3DY4 - chains A and B of the 28 polymer chains in the assembly; structure by X-ray diffraction, 2.80 A resolution.

[Chain A]
Protein: Proteasome component Y7
From: Saccharomyces cerevisiae
Notes: EC 3.4.25.1
UniProt: P23639 (PSA2_YEAST); the construct lacks a stretch of the UniProt sequence and is renumbered around it, so the offset changes along the chain: 4-102 = UniProt 1-99; 103-147 = UniProt 101-145; 148-200 = UniProt 147-199; 202-209 = UniProt 200-207; 2 more segments
Chain sequence (250 residues; numbered 4 to 236 plus 18 insertion-coded residues; 1 number in that range is skipped by the numbering (no residue carries it; nothing is unmodelled there); the number before each row is that of its first residue; a row labelled like 21A-21B holds insertion residues (21A, then the next letters in order)):
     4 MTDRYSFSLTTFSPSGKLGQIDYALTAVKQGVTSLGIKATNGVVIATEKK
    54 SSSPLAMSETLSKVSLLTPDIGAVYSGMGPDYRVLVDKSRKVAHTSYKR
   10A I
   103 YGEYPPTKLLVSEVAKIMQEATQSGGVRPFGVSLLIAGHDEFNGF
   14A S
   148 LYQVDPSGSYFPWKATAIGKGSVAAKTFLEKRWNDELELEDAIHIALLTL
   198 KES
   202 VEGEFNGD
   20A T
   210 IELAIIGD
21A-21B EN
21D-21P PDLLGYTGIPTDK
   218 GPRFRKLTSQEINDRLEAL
Swiss-Prot annotation at these positions:
  - cross-link: Lys110 (Glycyl lysine isopeptide (Lys-Gly) (interchain with G-Cter in ubiquitin))

[Chain B]
Protein: Proteasome component Y13
From: Saccharomyces cerevisiae
Notes: EC 3.4.25.1
UniProt: P23638 (PSA4_YEAST); the construct lacks a stretch of the UniProt sequence and is renumbered around it, so the offset changes along the chain: 4-63 = UniProt 2-61; 64-144 = UniProt 63-143; 145-200 = UniProt 145-200; 202-204 = UniProt 201-203; 2 more segments
Chain sequence (244 residues; row label = number of the first residue in the row; note: 1 number in that range is skipped by the numbering (no residue carries it; nothing is unmodelled there); a row labelled like 20A-20B holds insertion residues (20A, then the next letters in order)):
     4 GSRRYDSRTTIFSPEGRLYQVEYALESISHAGTAIGIMASDGIVLAAERK
    54 VTSTLLEQDT
   63A S
    64 TEKLYKLNDKIAVAVAGLTADAEILINTARIHAQNYLKTYNEDIPVEILV
   114 RRLSDIKQGYTQHGGLRPFGVSFIYAGYDDR
   14A Y
   145 GYQLYTSNPSGNYTGWKAISVGANTSAAQTLLQMDYKDDMKVDDAIELAL
   195 KTLSKT
   202 TDS
20A-20B SA
   205 LTYDRLEFATIR
21A-21B KG
   217 AN
21C-21D DG
   219 E
   21E V
   220 YQKIFKPQEIKDILVKTGIT
Swiss-Prot annotation at these positions:
  - cross-link (Glycyl lysine isopeptide (Lys-Gly)): Lys101 (interchain with G-Cter in ubiquitin), Lys199 (interchain with G-Cter in ubiquitin), Lys225 (interchain with G-Cter in ubiquitin)

[How chain A and chain B interact]
Residue-residue contacts - 67 pairs, chain A then chain B:
  Arg7(A) - Ser5(B)
  Tyr8(A) - Ser5(B)
  Tyr8(A) - Tyr8(B)
  Ser9(A) - Gly127(B)
  Ser9(A) - Leu129(B)
  Phe10(A) - Ser5(B)
  Phe10(A) - Tyr8(B)
  Phe10(A) - Asp9(B)
  Phe10(A) - Gly128(B)
  Ser11(A) - Ser10(B)
  Ser11(A) - Gly128(B)  hydrogen bond (backbone-backbone)
  Ser11(A) - Leu129(B)
  Ser11(A) - Arg130(B)  hydrogen bond (side chain-backbone)
  Thr13(A) - Arg130(B)
  Thr14(A) - Ser10(B)
  Thr14(A) - Thr12(B)
  Thr14(A) - Gln23(B)
  Phe15(A) - Gln23(B)  hydrogen bond (backbone-side chain)
  Phe15(A) - Tyr26(B)
  Phe15(A) - Ala27(B)  hydrophobic
  Phe15(A) - Ser30(B)
  Phe15(A) - Arg130(B)
  Phe15(A) - Pro131(B)
  Phe15(A) - Gly133(B)
  Ser16(A) - Tyr26(B)
  Pro17(A) - Tyr26(B)
  Pro17(A) - Glu29(B)
  Ser18(A) - Glu29(B)
  Ser18(A) - His33(B)
  Gly19(A) - Tyr26(B)
  Gly19(A) - Glu29(B)
  Gly19(A) - Ser30(B)  hydrogen bond (backbone-side chain)
  Leu21(A) - Arg130(B)
  Lys41(A) - Glu60(B)  salt bridge
  Ser114(A) - Glu86(B)
  Lys118(A) - Ile87(B)
  Gln121(A) - Ala83(B)
  Gln121(A) - Asp84(B)  hydrogen bond
  Gln121(A) - Ile87(B)
  Gln121(A) - Arg130(B)
  Thr124(A) - Arg130(B)  hydrogen bond (backbone-side chain)
  Gln125(A) - Tyr123(B)
  Gln125(A) - Leu129(B)
  Gln125(A) - Arg130(B)  hydrogen bond (side chain-backbone)
  Gln125(A) - Phe132(B)
  Gly127(A) - Leu129(B)
  Tyr149(A) - Thr63(B)
  Ser154(A) - Ala83(B)
  Gly155(A) - Ala83(B)
  Tyr157(A) - Glu86(B)  hydrogen bond
  Pro159(A) - Leu59(B)
  Pro159(A) - Glu60(B)  hydrogen bond (backbone-backbone)
  Pro159(A) - Thr63(B)
  Pro159(A) - Ser63A(B)
  Trp160(A) - Ser56(B)
  Trp160(A) - Leu58(B)
  Trp160(A) - Leu59(B)
  Trp160(A) - Glu60(B)
  Lys161(A) - Thr57(B)  hydrogen bond (side chain-backbone)
  Lys161(A) - Leu58(B)  hydrogen bond (backbone-backbone)
  Lys161(A) - Leu59(B)
  Lys161(A) - Glu60(B)
  Ala162(A) - Leu58(B)
  Lys173(A) - Leu58(B)
  Glu177(A) - Ser56(B)
  Glu177(A) - Thr57(B)  hydrogen bond
  Glu177(A) - Leu58(B)
Interface residues without a listed pair, chain A (34 interface residues in all): Ser126, Ser156, Phe158, Leu176
Interface residues without a listed pair, chain B (32 interface residues in all): Leu81, Thr82

[Summary]
34 residues of chain A face 32 of chain B across their interface, with 12 hydrogen bonds and 1 salt bridge.
Polar pairs include Lys41(A)-Glu60(B), Ser11(A)-Arg130(B) and Phe15(A)-Gln23(B).
Chain A is Proteasome component Y7 and chain B is Proteasome component Y13, both from Saccharomyces
cerevisiae; the structure, Crystal structure of yeast 20S proteasome in complex with spirolactacystin, was
determined by X-ray diffraction, deposited together with 3DY3.
